PDB entry 9MH0 | electron microscopy, 2.90 A resolution | chains B and G of the 18 polymer chains in the assembly

# Chain B
Name: Photosystem I P700 chlorophyll a apoprotein A2
From: Dunaliella salina
Notes: EC 1.97.1.12
Amino-acid sequence (735 residues; numbered 1 to 735; the number before each row is that of its first residue):
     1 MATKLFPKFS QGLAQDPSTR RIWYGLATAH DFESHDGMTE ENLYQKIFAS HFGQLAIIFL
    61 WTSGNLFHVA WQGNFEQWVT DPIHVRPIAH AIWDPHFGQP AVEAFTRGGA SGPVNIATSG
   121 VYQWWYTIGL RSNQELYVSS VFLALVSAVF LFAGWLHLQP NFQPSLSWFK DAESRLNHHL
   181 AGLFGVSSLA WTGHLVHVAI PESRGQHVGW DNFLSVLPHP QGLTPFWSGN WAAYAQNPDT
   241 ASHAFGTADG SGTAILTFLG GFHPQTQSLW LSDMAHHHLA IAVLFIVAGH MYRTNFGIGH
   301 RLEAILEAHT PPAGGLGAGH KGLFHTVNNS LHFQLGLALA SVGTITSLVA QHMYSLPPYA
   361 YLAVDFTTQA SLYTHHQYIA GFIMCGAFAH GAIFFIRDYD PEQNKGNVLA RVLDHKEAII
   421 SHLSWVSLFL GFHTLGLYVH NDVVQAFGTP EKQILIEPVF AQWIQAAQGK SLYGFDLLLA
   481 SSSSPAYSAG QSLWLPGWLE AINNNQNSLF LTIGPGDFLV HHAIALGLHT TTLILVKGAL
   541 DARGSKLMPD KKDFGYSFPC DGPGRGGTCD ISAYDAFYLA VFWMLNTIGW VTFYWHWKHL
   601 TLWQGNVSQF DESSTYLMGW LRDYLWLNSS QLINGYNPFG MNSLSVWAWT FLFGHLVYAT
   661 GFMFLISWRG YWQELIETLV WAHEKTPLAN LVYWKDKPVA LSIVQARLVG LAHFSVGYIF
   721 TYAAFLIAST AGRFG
Not modelled in the structure: 1-2, 735
Bound ions: chlorophyll a Mg (25 sites), coordinated by H30, H51, Q54, H68, H90, D94, H96, H178, H179, H197, H276, H277, H278, H290, H300, H309 and 9 more; 4Fe-4S cluster Fe: C560, C569 (shared with 1 residue of chain A)
Small-molecule neighbours:
  - beta-carotene (BCR), molecule 1: F6, I22, L26, V692
  - beta-carotene (BCR), molecule 2: A49, F52, G53, A56, I57, L60, F67, Y137, S140, V141, A144, S147, A148, F150, L151, G154, W155, L158
  - beta-carotene (BCR), molecule 3: L55, I58, F59, W61, F150, G182, L183, V186, S187
  - beta-carotene (BCR), molecule 4: T62, L66, W124, W125, I128, L130, S139, F142, L143, W210
  - beta-carotene (BCR), molecule 5: L189, L223, F226, L279, V283, I286, V287, H290, I298
  - beta-carotene (BCR), molecule 6: F333, G336, L337, A340, T344, M384, A387, F388, G391, A392, F394, F395, A539
  - beta-carotene (BCR), molecule 7: F388, F395, L409, V412, V536, L540
  - beta-carotene (BCR), molecule 8: F429, L430, H433, T434, L437, I454, I456, F518, L519, H522
  - beta-carotene (BCR), molecule 9: L435, G436, V439
  - beta-carotene (BCR), molecule 10: W649, F653, W672, L675, I676, L679, F720
  - beta-carotene (BCR), molecule 11: P687, L688, A689
  - chlorophyll b (CHL): W210, F213, L214
  - chlorophyll a isomer (CL0): L621, L625, W626
  - chlorophyll a (CLA), molecule 1: T19, W23, I676, L679, V680, H683, V692, Y693, W694, K695, D696, P698, V699
  - chlorophyll a (CLA), molecule 2: I22, W23, L26
  - chlorophyll a (CLA), molecule 3: W23, F653, L656, V657, T660, M663, F664, L701, V709, A712, H713, V716
  - chlorophyll a (CLA), molecule 4: L26, A27, A29, H30, D31, H332, L335, L339, F382, I383, C385, G386, A389, H390, I393, R397, Y556, S557, Y574, F577, A712, V716
  - chlorophyll a (CLA), molecule 5: H30, F32, E33, Y44, I47, S50, H51, Q54, L55, I58, F169, R175, H179, L183, L331, H332, Q334, L335, A338, L339, V342
  - chlorophyll a (CLA), molecule 6: H30, Q54, I57, I58, W61, I379, F382, I383
  - chlorophyll a (CLA), molecule 7: F48, F52, I128, G129, L130, E135, V138, S139, F142, V146, V149, F150, A153, L156, H157, F162, P164, W168, S187, A190, W191, G193, H194, H197, V198, V208, G209, W210, F213
  - chlorophyll a (CLA), molecule 8: F48, H51, F52, L55, W124, F150, W168, F169, D171, S174, R175, H178, H179, G182, L183, F184, I345, Y359
  - chlorophyll a (CLA), molecule 9: I57, L60, W61, S63, G64, F67, H68, W71, Q72, H90, A91, W93
  - chlorophyll a (CLA), molecule 10: I57, W61, N65, H68, V69, A89, H90, N115, I116, A117, T118, S119, V121, V646, W647, T650, F720
  - chlorophyll a (CLA), molecule 11: I58, W61, T62, S119, G120, V121, W124, S187, A190, V342, I345, T346, V349, M353, Y359, L372, H375, H376, I379, I383
  - chlorophyll a (CLA), molecule 12: W61, N65, T118, S119, S371, T374, H375, Y378, I379, F382, W647, I719, F720, Y722, A723, L726, I727
  - chlorophyll a (CLA), molecule 13: H90, A91, I92, W93, D94, P95, H96, F97, F105, N115, S645, V646, W649
  - chlorophyll a (CLA), molecule 14: W124, T127, I128, L183, F184, S187, S188, W191, M274, H277, H278, I281, F285, I345, L348, V349, H352, M353, P358, Y359
  - chlorophyll a (CLA), molecule 15: W168, D171, S174, H178, T294, N295, F296
  - chlorophyll a (CLA), molecule 16: A172, R175, L176, H179, L180, F184, L302, L306, F324, V327, N328, Q334, L337, A338, S341, V342, I345
  - chlorophyll a (CLA), molecule 17: L176, L180, F184, L284, F285, A288, M291, Y292, L302, I305, L306
  - chlorophyll a (CLA), molecule 18: N177, H178, A181, G182, V186, I286, H290, Y292, T294, F296, I298, G299
  - chlorophyll a (CLA), molecule 19: L189, A190, T192, G193, V196, H197, F213, L214, V216, L217, P218, H219, G222, L223, F226, W227, Y234, I255, L256, L279
  - chlorophyll a (CLA), molecule 20: F226, W231, A232, Y234, A235, L256, F258, H276, L279, A280, V283, L493, W494
  - chlorophyll a (CLA), molecule 21: F258, G260, G261, L269, D273, M274, H276, H277, A280, I281, L284, H352, L356, W494, W498
  - chlorophyll a (CLA), molecule 22: V287, A288, H290, M291, I298, G299, H300
  - chlorophyll a (CLA), molecule 23: V287, M291, H300, A304, I305, A308, H309
  - chlorophyll a (CLA), molecule 24: I305, L306, H309, L316, H320, L323, V327, F333, V408, L409, V412
  - chlorophyll a (CLA), molecule 25: A308, H309, T310, P311, P312, G315, L316
  - chlorophyll a (CLA), molecule 26: G315, L316, G317, V408, R411, V412, H415, A418, I419, H422
  - chlorophyll a (CLA), molecule 27: L337, A340, S341, T344, L348, Q351, H352, Y354, S355, L356, W498, L509, F510
  - chlorophyll a (CLA), molecule 28: T344, S347, L348, Q351, Q377, G381, M384, F388, L528, T531, T532, L535, M584, I588
  - chlorophyll a (CLA), molecule 29: Q351, Y354, Y373, Q377, F460, A461, I464, Q465, F510, L511, I513, H521, I524, L528, V591, Y594, W595, K598
  - chlorophyll a (CLA), molecule 30: A418, H422, W425
  - chlorophyll a (CLA), molecule 31: I419, L423, W425, V426, A525, L528, H529, T532
  - chlorophyll a (CLA), molecule 32: S421, H422, S424, W425, L428, F432
  - chlorophyll a (CLA), molecule 33: S424, S427, L428, G431, F432, L435, L526, T530, L533, I534, L579, F582, W583
  - chlorophyll a (CLA), molecule 34: W425, L428, F429, F432, H433
  - chlorophyll a (CLA), molecule 35: W425, V426, F429, L430, I456, E457, P458, V459, F460, A461, I513, F518, H521, H522, A525, H529
  - chlorophyll a (CLA), molecule 36: H433, G436, L437, V439, H440, V443, V444, F447, K452, I454
  - chlorophyll a (CLA), molecule 37: T434, L435, Y438, V520, A523, N586, W590, F593, L617, W620, L621, L625, S629, I633, F651, H655, Y658, Y718, T721, Y722, F725
  - chlorophyll a (CLA), molecule 38: L435, V439, D442, V443, L526, F582, W583, N586, W590, L617, L621, L625, Y658, F714
  - chlorophyll a (CLA), molecule 39: W463, I464, A467, Q468, L478, L479, W494, W498, F510
  - chlorophyll a (CLA), molecule 40: L478, P485, A486, A489, G490, L493, W494
  - chlorophyll a (CLA), molecule 41: W649, L652, F653, H655, L656, Y658, A659, F662
  - chlorophyll a (CLA), molecule 42: L656, A659, F662, M663, I666, S667, Y671, W672, L675
  - chlorophyll a (CLA), molecule 43: L679, A682, H683, T686, A689, V692
  - chlorophyll a (CLA), molecule 44: W681, A682, K685, T686, P687
  - chlorophyll a (CLA), molecule 45: T686, P687, L688, A689
  - chlorophyll a / 1,2-dipalmitoyl-phosphatidyl-glycerole, molecule 1: F6, K8, F9, G25, L26, A29, H30, F32, H35, K46, S50, G53, Q54, I57
  - chlorophyll a / 1,2-dipalmitoyl-phosphatidyl-glycerole, molecule 2: F460, W463, F475, D476, L477, L478
  - dodecyl-alpha-D-maltoside (LMU): D211, L214, S215
  - lutein (LUT; (3r,3'r,6s)-4,5-didehydro-5,6-dihydro-beta,beta-carotene-3,3'-diol): L145, A148, F152, W155
  - phylloquinone (PQN): W23, M663, F664, S667, W668, R669, W672, I676, A700, L701, A706
  - phosphatidylethanolamine (PTY): Q134, E135, V138, V141, H207, G209, W210, D211
  - 4Fe-4S cluster (SF4): C560, G562, P563, C569, W668, I703, R707

# Chain G
Name: PSAG1
From: Dunaliella salina
Amino-acid sequence (141 residues; row label = number of the first residue in the row):
     1 MALSSKANIQ QFSRQATQSR AVVSRPASRQ AVKTNALIAA PVAIGGSTAA LLALGRFVFL
    61 PYQRRRTDME VGPGRLGPKT TGDTFFDRLQ KPASFVETKS KDPSGFGLID VLGWGALGHV
   121 FGYFLLACSS LQDAGIEPFP R
Not modelled in the structure: 1-36
Bound ions: chlorophyll a Mg site 1 near D102 (its only coordinating residue here); chlorophyll a Mg site 2 near H119 (its only coordinating residue here)
Small-molecule neighbours:
  - beta-carotene (BCR), molecule 1: T48, L52, V111, L112, G115, A116, H119, V120, Y123
  - beta-carotene (BCR), molecule 2: Q63, G113, W114, A116, L117
  - chlorophyll a (CLA), molecule 1: A40, P41, I44, G45, T48, L112, H119, Y123
  - chlorophyll a (CLA), molecule 2: L51, F59, Y62, Q63, R66, T67, E70, W114, L117, F121
  - chlorophyll a (CLA), molecule 3: L52, R56, F57, S100, K101, D102, P103, F106, G107, L108, V111
  - chlorophyll a (CLA), molecule 4: Y62, R66, E70, L117, V120, F121
  - chlorophyll a (CLA), molecule 5: L89, Q90, F95, L112
  - chlorophyll a (CLA), molecule 6: I109, L112, G113
  - chlorophyll a (CLA), molecule 7: V120, Y123, F124, A127, C128, S130, L131
  - chlorophyll a (CLA), molecule 8: F124, C128, L131, P138, F139, P140

# Chain B / chain G interface
Residue-residue contacts (62):
  F162(B) with F86(G)
  Q163(B) with F86(G)
  P164(B) with F86(G), hydrophobic
  S165(B) with T84(G); F86(G); D87(G), hydrogen bond
  S167(B) with T80(G); D87(G), hydrogen bond; Q90(G), hydrogen bond (backbone-side chain)
  W168(B) with F86(G), hydrophobic; Q90(G), hydrogen bond (backbone-side chain)
  D171(B) with K79(G), salt bridge; Q90(G)
  E173(B) with K79(G), salt bridge
  S174(B) with K79(G)
  F226(B) with Y123(G)
  W227(B) with Y123(G)
  S228(B) with Y123(G)
  G229(B) with L126(G); S130(G), hydrogen bond (backbone-side chain)
  N230(B) with L37(G); S130(G); D133(G)
  W231(B) with Y123(G), hydrophobic; A127(G), hydrophobic; S130(G)
  A232(B) with S130(G); A134(G), hydrophobic
  R293(B) with V71(G); K79(G), hydrogen bond (backbone-side chain)
  N295(B) with L89(G), hydrogen bond (side chain-backbone); K91(G), hydrogen bond (side chain-backbone); P92(G); A93(G), hydrogen bond (backbone-backbone); V96(G)
  F296(B) with F95(G), hydrophobic; V96(G), hydrophobic; I109(G), hydrophobic
  I298(B) with I109(G), hydrophobic; D110(G)
  G299(B) with E70(G)
  H300(B) with E70(G)
  R301(B) with E70(G), hydrogen bond (backbone-side chain); V71(G); L76(G); G77(G), hydrogen bond (side chain-backbone); P78(G); K79(G)
  E303(B) with L76(G)
  A304(B) with E70(G); L76(G)
  P485(B) with P140(G)
  S488(B) with P140(G); R141(G), hydrogen bond (side chain-backbone)
  A489(B) with P138(G); P140(G)
  G490(B) with P138(G)
  S492(B) with I136(G); E137(G), hydrogen bond (side chain-backbone); R141(G), hydrogen bond
  L493(B) with I136(G), hydrophobic; P138(G), hydrophobic
Also at the interface, not in a pair above, chain B (35 interface residues in all): Q236, T294, G297, Q491
Also at the interface, not in a pair above, chain G (36 interface residues in all): A40, Q63, R88, L131, F139

# Overview
35 residues of chain B and 36 residues of chain G are in contact, with 14 hydrogen bonds and 2 salt bridges.
Polar contacts include D171(B)-K79(G), E173(B)-K79(G) and S165(B)-D87(G). 5 chlorophyll a molecules and one
beta-carotene molecule are bound between chain B and chain G.
Here chain B is Photosystem I P700 chlorophyll a apoprotein A2 and chain G is PSAG1, both from Dunaliella
salina. Entry 9MH0 (Dunaliella salina PSI-LHCI supercomplex) was determined by electron microscopy together
with 9MGW, 9MGZ and 9MH1 from the same study.
